Entry 4YM6 (X-ray diffraction, 3.51 A resolution); this record covers chains F and I of the 10 polymer chains in the assembly.

# Chain F
Protein: Histone H4
Organism: Homo sapiens
Reference sequence: P62805 (H4_HUMAN); residues 0-102 here correspond to UniProt positions 1-103 (UniProt number = residue number + 1)
Chain sequence (106 residues; row label = number of the first residue in the row; numbers below 1 keep their minus sign (Gly-3 is residue -3)):
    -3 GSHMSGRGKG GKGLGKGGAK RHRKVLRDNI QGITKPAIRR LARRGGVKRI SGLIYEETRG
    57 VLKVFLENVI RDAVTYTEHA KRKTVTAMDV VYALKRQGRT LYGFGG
Not modelled in the structure: -3 to 18
Differences from the reference sequence: expression tag (-3 to -1)
Curated features (UniProtKB/Swiss-Prot):
  - DNA-binding region: Lys16 to Lys20
  - modified residue: Ser1 (N-acetylserine), Arg3 (Asymmetric dimethylarginine), Lys5 (N6-(2-hydroxyisobutyryl)lysine), Lys8 (N6-(2-hydroxyisobutyryl)lysine), Lys12 (N6-(2-hydroxyisobutyryl)lysine), Lys16 (N6-(2-hydroxyisobutyryl)lysine), Lys20 (N6,N6,N6-trimethyllysine), Lys31 (N6-(2-hydroxyisobutyryl)lysine), Lys44 (N6-(2-hydroxyisobutyryl)lysine), Ser47 (Phosphoserine), Tyr51 (Phosphotyrosine), Lys59 (N6-(2-hydroxyisobutyryl)lysine), Lys77 (N6-(2-hydroxyisobutyryl)lysine), Lys79 (N6-(2-hydroxyisobutyryl)lysine), Thr80 (Phosphothreonine), Tyr88 (Phosphotyrosine), Lys91 (N6-(2-hydroxyisobutyryl)lysine)
  - cross-link (Glycyl lysine isopeptide (Lys-Gly)): Lys12 (interchain with G-Cter in SUMO2), Lys20 (interchain with G-Cter in SUMO2), Lys31 (interchain with G-Cter in SUMO2), Lys59 (interchain with G-Cter in SUMO2), Lys79 (interchain with G-Cter in SUMO2), Lys91 (interchain with G-Cter in SUMO2)

# Chain I
Molecule: 145-nt DNA strand
Sequence (145 nucleotides; each row starts with the number of its first residue):
     1 ATCAATATCC ACCTGCAGAT TCTACCAAAA GTGTATTTGG AAACTGCTCC ATCAAAAGGC
    61 ATGTTCAGCT GAATTCAGCT GAACATGCCT TTTGATGGAG CAGTTTCCAA ATACACXTTG
   121 GTAGAATCTG CAGGTGGATA TTGAT
Modified / non-standard residues: T64 ((6-4)photoproduct) at position 117

# How chain F and chain I interact
Residue-residue contacts (11; chain F residue first):
  Arg45(F) - DT80(I)  sugar contact
  Arg45(F) - DG81(I)  phosphate contact
  Ile46(F) - DT80(I)  sugar contact
  Ile46(F) - DG81(I)  hydrogen bond to the phosphate
  Ser47(F) - DT80(I)  phosphate contact
  Gly48(F) - DT80(I)  phosphate contact
  Arg78(F) - DC101(I)  phosphate contact
  Lys79(F) - DG100(I)  phosphate contact
  Lys79(F) - DC101(I)  hydrogen bond to the phosphate
  Thr80(F) - DG100(I)  phosphate contact
  Thr80(F) - DC101(I)  hydrogen bond to the phosphate
Other interface residues (no listed pair), chain F (9 interface residues in all): Tyr51, Lys77

# In short
9 residues of chain F and 4 residues of chain I are in contact, with 3 hydrogen bonds. Polar pairs include
Ile46(F)-DG81(I), Lys79(F)-DC101(I) and Thr80(F)-DC101(I). UniProt lists a DNA-binding region on chain F.
Here chain F is Histone H4 (Homo sapiens) and chain I is a 145-nt DNA strand. Entry 4YM6 (Crystal structure of
the human nucleosome containing 6-4PP (outside)) was determined by X-ray diffraction (same publication as
4YM5).
